PDB entry 8TCB | X-ray diffraction, 2.69 A resolution | chains D and B of the 4 polymer chains in the assembly

[Chain D]
Molecule: M protein
Source organism: Streptococcus pyogenes
UniProtKB: Q6TLP8 (Q6TLP8_STRPY); residues 42-141 here correspond to UniProt positions 23-122 (UniProt number = residue number - 19)
Amino-acid sequence (104 residues; each row starts with the number of its first residue):
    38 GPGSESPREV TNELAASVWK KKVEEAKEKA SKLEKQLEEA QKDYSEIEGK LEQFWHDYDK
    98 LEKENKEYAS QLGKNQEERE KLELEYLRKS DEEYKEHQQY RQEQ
Disordered / not traced: 38-45, 111-141
Construct notes: expression tag (38-41)
Bound ions: K+ near Asp94 (its only coordinating residue here)
From the paper describing this entry:
  - mutagenesis - D80A: unchanged binding to C4b-binding protein alpha chain (chain B)
  - mutagenesis - Y81A, E85A, E89A, D96A: unchanged stability

[Chain B]
Molecule: C4b-binding protein alpha chain
Source organism: Homo sapiens
UniProtKB: P04003 (C4BPA_HUMAN); residues 1-124 here correspond to UniProt positions 49-172 (UniProt number = residue number + 48)
Amino-acid sequence (128 residues; each row starts with the number of its first residue; numbers below 1 keep their minus sign (Gly-3 is residue -3)):
    -3 GPGSNCGPPP TLSFAAPMDI TLTETRFKTG TTLKYTCLPG YVRSHSTQTL TCNSDGEWVY
    57 NTFCIYKRCR HPGELRNGQV EIKTDLSFGS QIEFSCSEGF FLIGSTTSRC EVQDRGVGWS
   117 HPLPQCEI
Disordered / not traced: -3 to 0, 19-20, 69, 75, 91, 93-97, 123-124
Disulfides: Cys2-Cys48, Cys33-Cys60, Cys65-Cys106, Cys92-Cys122
Construct notes: expression tag (-3 to 0)

[Chain D / chain B interface]
Pairs across the interface (13; chain D residue first):
  Glu75(D) - His67(B)
  Gln78(D) - His67(B)
  Gln78(D) - Leu82(B)
  Tyr81(D) - Arg64(B)
  Ser82(D) - Arg66(B)
  Glu85(D) - Lys63(B)
  Glu85(D) - Arg64(B)  hydrogen bond (side chain-backbone)
  Leu88(D) - Arg39(B)
  Trp92(D) - Arg39(B)  hydrogen bond (side chain-backbone)
  Trp92(D) - His41(B)
  Trp92(D) - Ser42(B)
  Trp92(D) - Gln44(B)
  Asp96(D) - Arg39(B)  salt bridge
Other interface residues (no listed pair), chain D (10 interface residues in all): Glu89, Tyr95
Other interface residues (no listed pair), chain B (13 interface residues in all): Val38, Ile61, Tyr62, Cys65

[In short]
10 residues of chain D face 13 of chain B across their interface; the contacts include 2 hydrogen bonds and 1
salt bridge. Among the polar pairs are Asp96(D)-Arg39(B), Glu85(D)-Arg64(B) and Trp92(D)-Arg39(B). The paper
reports that Y81A, E85A and E89A of chain D, among others, leave stability unchanged; D80A of chain D leaves
binding to C4b-binding protein alpha chain (chain B) unchanged.
Chain D is M protein (Streptococcus pyogenes) and chain B is C4b-binding protein alpha chain (Homo sapiens);
the structure, Structure of human C4b-binding protein alpha chain CCP domains 1 and 2 in complex with the ...,
was determined by X-ray diffraction together with 8TGT from the same study.
